1BZZ - chains A and C of the 4 polymer chains in the assembly; structure by X-ray diffraction, 1.59 A resolution.

== Chain A (and C) ==
Name: Protein (hemoglobin alpha chain)
Organism: Homo sapiens
Notes: chain C of this document is another copy of the same molecule, construct and numbering; everything in this record applies to it too
Reference sequence: P69905 (HBA_HUMAN); residue numbers follow UniProt; this construct covers 1-141
Sequence (141 residues; row label = number of the first residue in the row):
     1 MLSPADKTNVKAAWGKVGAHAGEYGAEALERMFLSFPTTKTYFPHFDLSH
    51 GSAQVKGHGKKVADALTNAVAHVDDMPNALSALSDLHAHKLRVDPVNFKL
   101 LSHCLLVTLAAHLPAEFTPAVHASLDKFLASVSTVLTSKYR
Construct notes: engineered mutation Met1 (Val in P69905)
Metal / ion sites: heme Fe near His87 (its only coordinating residue here)
Small-molecule neighbours: heme (HEM): Met32, Thr39, Tyr42, Phe43, His45, Phe46, His58, Lys61, Val62, Ala65, Leu66, Leu83, Leu86, His87, Leu91, Val93, Asn97, Phe98, Leu101, Val132, Leu136
Swiss-Prot annotation at these positions:
  - site: Lys61 (Not glycated)
  - natural variant: Asp6 (A6D: In J-Toronto; this construct carries the variant), Ala13 (A13D: In J-Paris 1/J-Aljezur), Glu27 (A27E: In Shenyang; this construct carries the variant), Lys61 (K61N: In Zambia; deletion: In Clinic), Asp64 (A64D: In Pontoise; this construct carries the variant), Asp75 (D75A: In Lille; D75G: In Chapel Hill; D75N: In G-Pest), Ala111 (A111D: In Petah Tikva)

== Interface between chain A and chain C ==
Contacting residue pairs - 6 pairs, chain A then chain C:
  Met1(A) - Ser138(C)
  Asp126(A) - Arg141(C)  salt bridge
  Lys127(A) - Arg141(C)  hydrogen bond (side chain-backbone)
  Ser138(A) - Met1(C)
  Arg141(A) - Asp126(C)  salt bridge
  Arg141(A) - Lys127(C)  hydrogen bond (backbone-side chain)
Interface residues without a listed pair, chain A (6 interface residues in all): Ala130
Interface residues without a listed pair, chain C (6 interface residues in all): Ala130

== Summary ==
The chain A/chain C interface involves 6 residues from each chain; the contacts include 2 hydrogen bonds and 2
salt bridges. Polar contacts include Asp126(A)-Arg141(C) and Lys127(A)-Arg141(C). Bound to chain A: heme.
Chain A and chain C are both Protein (hemoglobin alpha chain) (Homo sapiens); the structure, Hemoglobin (alpha
V1M) mutant, was determined by X-ray diffraction, deposited together with 1BZ1.
